Entry 7PQE (electron microscopy, 3.70 A resolution); this record covers chains C and B of the 3 polymer chains in the assembly.

Chain C:
Protein: Calmodulin-dependent glutamylase SidJ
Source organism: Legionella pneumophila
Notes: EC 6.-.-.-
UniProt: Q5ZTK6 (SIDJ_LEGPH); residue numbers follow UniProt; this construct covers 99-873
Amino-acid sequence (794 residues; row label = number of the first residue in the row):
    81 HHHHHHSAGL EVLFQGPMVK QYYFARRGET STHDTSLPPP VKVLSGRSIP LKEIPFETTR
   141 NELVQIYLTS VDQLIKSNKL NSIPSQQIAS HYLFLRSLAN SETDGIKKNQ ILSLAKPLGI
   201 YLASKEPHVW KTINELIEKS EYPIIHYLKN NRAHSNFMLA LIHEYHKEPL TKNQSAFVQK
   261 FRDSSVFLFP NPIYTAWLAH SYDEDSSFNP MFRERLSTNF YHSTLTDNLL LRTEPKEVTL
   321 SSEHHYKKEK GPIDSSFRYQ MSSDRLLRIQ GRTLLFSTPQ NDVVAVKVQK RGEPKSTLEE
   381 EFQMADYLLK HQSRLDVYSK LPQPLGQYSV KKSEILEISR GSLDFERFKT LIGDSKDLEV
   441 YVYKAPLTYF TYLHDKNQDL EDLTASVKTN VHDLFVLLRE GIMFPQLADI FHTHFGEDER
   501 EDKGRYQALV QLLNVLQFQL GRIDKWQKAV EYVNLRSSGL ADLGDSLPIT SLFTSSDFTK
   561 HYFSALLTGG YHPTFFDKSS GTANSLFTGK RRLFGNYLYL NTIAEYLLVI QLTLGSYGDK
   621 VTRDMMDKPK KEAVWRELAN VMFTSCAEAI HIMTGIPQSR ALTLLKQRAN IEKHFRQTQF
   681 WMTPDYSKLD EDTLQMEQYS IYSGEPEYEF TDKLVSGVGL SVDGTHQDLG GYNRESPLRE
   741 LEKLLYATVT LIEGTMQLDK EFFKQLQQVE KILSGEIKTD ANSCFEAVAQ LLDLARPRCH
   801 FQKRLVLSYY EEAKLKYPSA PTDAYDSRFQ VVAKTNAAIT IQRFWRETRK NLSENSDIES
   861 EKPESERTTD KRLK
Disordered / not traced: 81-99, 492-501, 849-874
Construct notes: expression tag (81-98); variant Thr138 (Ala in Q5ZTK6), Val151 (Ile in Q5ZTK6), Gln153 (Lys in Q5ZTK6), Ile200 (Thr in Q5ZTK6), Thr212 (Met in Q5ZTK6), Arg371 (Lys in Q5ZTK6), Gln383 (Glu in Q5ZTK6), Tyr398 (His in Q5ZTK6), Gly433 (Asp in Q5ZTK6), Leu447 (Gln in Q5ZTK6), Thr448 (Ser in Q5ZTK6), Met483 (Val in Q5ZTK6), Thr725 (Val in Q5ZTK6), Gln767 (Glu in Q5ZTK6), Arg798 (Gly in Q5ZTK6), Lys834 (Arg in Q5ZTK6), Thr848 (Ala in Q5ZTK6), Asn855 (Lys in Q5ZTK6), Glu859 (Asp in Q5ZTK6), Lys874; conflict Ser393 (Arg in Q5ZTK6); engineered mutation Ala565 (Glu in Q5ZTK6)
Swiss-Prot annotation at these positions:
  - binding site (Mg(2+)): Asp542, Asp545
  - mutagenesis: Ile841 (I841A: Complete loss of interaction with host calmodulin; in association with A-842), Gln842 (Q842A: Complete loss of interaction with host calmodulin; in association with A-841)
Small-molecule neighbours: Mg2+ (MG): Arg522, Tyr732, Asn733
Reported in the primary citation:
  - conformationally variable residues (order/disorder transition): His492 to Glu501
  - post-translational modification sites: Lys370, Glu497 to Glu499
  - mutagenesis - K370A: abolished catalytic activity on autoAMPylation
  - mutagenesis - K370A: decreased catalytic activity on SdeA adenylylation
  - mutagenesis - K370A: decreased catalytic activity on SdeA glutamylation
  - mutagenesis - K370A: unchanged catalytic activity (ATP hydrolysis)
  - catalytic residues: Lys367
  - mutagenesis - K367A: abolished catalytic activity (ATP hydrolysis)
  - mutagenesis - E565A: decreased catalytic activity with Ubiquitinating/deubiquitinating enzyme SdeA
  - mutagenesis - E565A: increased binding to Ubiquitinating/deubiquitinating enzyme SdeA
  - mutagenesis - R500A: increased catalytic activity on autoAMPylation
  - mutagenesis - R500A: decreased catalytic activity on glutamylation of SdeA

Chain B:
Protein: Calmodulin
Source organism: Homo sapiens
UniProt: P0DP24 (CALM2_HUMAN); residue numbers follow UniProt; this construct covers 1-149
Amino-acid sequence (168 residues; each row starts with the number of its first residue; numbers below 1 keep their minus sign (His-18 is residue -18)):
   -18 HHHHHHSSGL EVLFQGPHMM ADQLTEEQIA EFKEAFSLFD KDGDGTITTK ELGTVMRSLG
    42 QNPTEAELQD MINEVDADGN GTIDFPEFLT MMARKMKDTD SEEEIREAFR VFDKDGNGYI
   102 SAAELRHVMT NLGEKLTDEE VDEMIREADI DGDGQVNYEE FVQMMTAK
Disordered / not traced: -18 to 2, 95-96, 130-137, 147-149
Construct notes: expression tag (-18 to 0)
Swiss-Prot annotation at these positions:
  - binding site (Ca(2+)): Asp21, Asp23, Asp25, Thr27, Glu32, Asp57, Asp59, Asn61, Thr63, Glu68, Asp94, Asp96, Asn98, Tyr100, Glu105, Asp130, Asp132, Asp134, Gln136, Glu141
  - modified residue: Ala2 (N-acetylalanine), Lys22 (N6-acetyllysine), Thr45 (Phosphothreonine), Ser82 (Phosphoserine), Lys95 (N6-acetyllysine), Tyr100 (Phosphotyrosine), Ser102 (Phosphoserine), Thr111 (Phosphothreonine), Lys116 (N6,N6,N6-trimethyllysine), Tyr139 (Phosphotyrosine)
  - cross-link: Lys22 (Glycyl lysine isopeptide (Lys-Gly) (interchain with G-Cter in SUMO2))
  - natural variant: Asp96 (D96V: In LQT15), Asn98 (N98I: In LQT15; N98S: In LQT15), Asp130 (D130G: In LQT15; D130V: In LQT15), Asp132 (D132E: In LQT15), Asp134 (D134H: In LQT15), Gln136 (Q136P: In LQT15)
Ion coordination: Ca2+: Asp21, Asp23, Asp25, Thr27

Interface between chain C and chain B:
Pairs across the interface - 50 pairs, chain C then chain B:
  Gln101(C) with Gly26(B); Asp65(B); Pro67(B)
  Tyr102(C) with Asp25(B); Thr27(B)
  Tyr103(C) with Asp25(B), hydrogen bond (backbone-backbone)
  Ala105(C) with Gly24(B); Asp25(B)
  Arg106(C) with Asp23(B)
  Arg107(C) with Lys22(B); Asp23(B), hydrogen bond (backbone-backbone); Gly24(B)
  Arg479(C) with Gly24(B)
  His651(C) with Lys14(B)
  Gly655(C) with Glu15(B)
  Pro657(C) with Glu15(B)
  Arg660(C) with Glu15(B), salt bridge
  Asp759(C) with Leu19(B)
  Phe763(C) with Leu19(B); Phe20(B), hydrophobic
  Gln767(C) with Lys22(B)
  Arg796(C) with Glu15(B), salt bridge
  Cys799(C) with Glu15(B), hydrogen bond
  Phe801(C) with Glu12(B); Glu15(B); Ala16(B), hydrophobic; Leu19(B), hydrophobic; Phe20(B), hydrophobic; Ser39(B)
  Gln802(C) with Leu19(B)
  Arg804(C) with Glu12(B), salt bridge; Ser39(B); Gly41(B)
  Leu805(C) with Phe20(B), hydrophobic; Arg38(B); Ser39(B)
  Tyr809(C) with Arg38(B)
  Glu812(C) with Arg38(B), salt bridge
  Gln830(C) with Val92(B)
  Thr835(C) with Leu113(B)
  Ala837(C) with Ala89(B), hydrophobic; Val92(B), hydrophobic
  Ile839(C) with Gly114(B); Glu115(B)
  Thr840(C) with Ala89(B)
  Ile841(C) with Ala89(B), hydrophobic
  Gln842(C) with Met110(B), hydrogen bond; Leu117(B)
  Trp845(C) with Glu121(B); Met125(B)
Also at the interface, not in a pair above, chain C (37 interface residues in all): Lys100, Ile656, Glu770, His800, Ser808, Lys834, Ala838
Also at the interface, not in a pair above, chain B (33 interface residues in all): Ala11, Ser18, Asp21, Thr35, Leu40, Phe66, Phe93

Overview:
The interface between chain C and chain B involves 37 residues on one side and 33 on the other, with 4
hydrogen bonds and 4 salt bridges. Polar pairs include Arg660(C)-Glu15(B), Arg796(C)-Glu15(B) and
Arg804(C)-Glu12(B). The paper reports the catalytic residue Lys367(C); K370A of chain C abolishes catalytic
activity on autoAMPylation; 4 substitutions were tested in all.
Here chain C is Calmodulin-dependent glutamylase SidJ (Legionella pneumophila) and chain B is Calmodulin (Homo
sapiens). Entry 7PQE (Structure of SidJ/CaM bound to SdeA in post-catalysis state) was determined by electron
microscopy (same publication as 7PPO).
